6TUT - chains C and K of the 18 polymer chains in the assembly; structure by electron microscopy, 3.25 A resolution.

# Chain C
Protein: DNA-directed RNA polymerases I and III subunit RPAC1
Source organism: Saccharomyces cerevisiae S288C
Reference sequence: P07703 (RPAC1_YEAST); residue numbers follow UniProt; this construct covers 1-335
Chain sequence (335 residues; numbered 1 to 335; the number before each row is that of its first residue):
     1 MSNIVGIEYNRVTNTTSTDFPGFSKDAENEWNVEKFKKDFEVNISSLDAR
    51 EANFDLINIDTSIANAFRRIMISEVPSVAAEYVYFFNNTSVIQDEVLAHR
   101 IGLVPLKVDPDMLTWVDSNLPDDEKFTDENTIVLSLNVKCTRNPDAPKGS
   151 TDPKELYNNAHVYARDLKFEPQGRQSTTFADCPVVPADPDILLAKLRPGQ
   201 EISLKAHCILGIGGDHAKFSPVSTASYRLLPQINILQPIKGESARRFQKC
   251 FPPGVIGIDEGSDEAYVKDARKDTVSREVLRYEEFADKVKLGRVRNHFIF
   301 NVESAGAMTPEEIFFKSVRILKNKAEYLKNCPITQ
Not modelled in the structure: 1

# Chain K
Protein: DNA-directed RNA polymerases I and III subunit RPAC2
Source organism: Saccharomyces cerevisiae S288C
Reference sequence: P28000 (RPAC2_YEAST); residue numbers follow UniProt; this construct covers 1-142
Chain sequence (142 residues; each row starts with the number of its first residue):
     1 MTEDIEQKKTATEVTPQEPKHIQEEEEQDVDMTGDEEQEEEPDREKIKLL
    51 TQATSEDGTSASFQIVEEDHTLGNALRYVIMKNPDVEFCGYSIPHPSENL
   101 LNIRIQTYGETTAVDALQKGLKDLMDLCDVVESKFTEKIKSM
Not modelled in the structure: 1-40

# Interface between chain C and chain K
Residue-residue contacts (78; chain C residue first):
  Asp19(C) - Tyr78(K)  hydrogen bond
  Asp19(C) - Lys82(K)  hydrogen bond (backbone-side chain)
  Phe20(C) - Met81(K)
  Pro21(C) - Met81(K)
  Pro21(C) - Lys82(K)
  Pro21(C) - Asn83(K)
  Asn29(C) - Lys82(K)  hydrogen bond (backbone-side chain)
  Glu30(C) - Lys82(K)
  Trp31(C) - Lys82(K)
  Trp31(C) - Asp123(K)
  Trp31(C) - Leu127(K)  hydrophobic
  Val33(C) - Asp126(K)
  Phe36(C) - Leu127(K)  hydrophobic
  Phe36(C) - Val130(K)  hydrophobic
  Lys37(C) - Lys134(K)  hydrogen bond (backbone-side chain)
  Phe40(C) - Val130(K)  hydrophobic
  Phe40(C) - Val131(K)  hydrophobic
  Phe40(C) - Lys134(K)  hydrogen bond (backbone-side chain)
  Val42(C) - Lys134(K)
  Val42(C) - Lys138(K)
  Ile44(C) - Lys138(K)
  Ile44(C) - Ile139(K)  hydrophobic
  Ile44(C) - Met142(K)  hydrophobic
  Phe54(C) - Phe135(K)  hydrophobic
  Asp60(C) - Tyr78(K)
  Ser62(C) - Asn74(K)  hydrogen bond
  Ser62(C) - Tyr78(K)
  Ile63(C) - Ala75(K)  hydrophobic
  Ile63(C) - Leu127(K)  hydrophobic
  Ala66(C) - Thr71(K)
  Phe67(C) - Val131(K)  hydrophobic
  Arg69(C) - Asp69(K)  salt bridge
  Arg69(C) - His70(K)
  Arg69(C) - Thr71(K)
  Ile70(C) - Thr71(K)
  Glu311(C) - Phe135(K)
  Phe314(C) - Phe135(K)  hydrophobic
  Phe315(C) - Thr136(K)
  Val318(C) - Cys128(K)
  Val318(C) - Glu132(K)
  Arg319(C) - Glu132(K)
  Leu321(C) - Thr71(K)
  Leu321(C) - Cys128(K)  hydrophobic
  Lys322(C) - Met125(K)
  Lys322(C) - Cys128(K)
  Lys322(C) - Asp129(K)
  Lys324(C) - Glu68(K)  salt bridge
  Lys324(C) - Leu72(K)
  Ala325(C) - Leu121(K)
  Ala325(C) - Leu124(K)  hydrophobic
  Ala325(C) - Met125(K)  hydrophobic
  Glu326(C) - Met125(K)
  Tyr327(C) - Asp43(K)  hydrogen bond
  Leu328(C) - Lys46(K)
  Leu328(C) - Ile65(K)  hydrophobic
  Leu328(C) - Leu72(K)  hydrophobic
  Leu328(C) - Leu121(K)  hydrophobic
  Lys329(C) - Gln118(K)  hydrogen bond (backbone-side chain)
  Lys329(C) - Leu121(K)
  Lys329(C) - Lys122(K)
  Lys329(C) - Met125(K)
  Cys331(C) - Asp43(K)
  Cys331(C) - Lys46(K)
  Cys331(C) - Ile47(K)  hydrophobic
  Pro332(C) - Pro42(K)  hydrophobic
  Pro332(C) - Asp43(K)
  Pro332(C) - Ile47(K)
  Ile333(C) - Ile47(K)  hydrophobic
  Ile333(C) - Lys48(K)
  Ile333(C) - Leu49(K)  hydrophobic
  Ile333(C) - Phe63(K)  hydrophobic
  Ile333(C) - Val114(K)  hydrophobic
  Thr334(C) - Arg44(K)  hydrogen bond (side chain-backbone)
  Thr334(C) - Ile47(K)  hydrogen bond (backbone-backbone)
  Thr334(C) - Lys48(K)
  Thr334(C) - Leu49(K)  hydrogen bond (backbone-backbone)
  Gln335(C) - Leu49(K)
  Gln335(C) - Thr51(K)
Also at the interface, not in a pair above, chain C (42 interface residues in all): Lys38, Glu41, Leu47, Glu74
Also at the interface, not in a pair above, chain K (45 interface residues in all): Leu76, Val79, Pro84, Leu117

# Summary
The interface between chain C and chain K involves 42 residues on one side and 45 on the other; the contacts
include 11 hydrogen bonds and 2 salt bridges. Polar contacts include Arg69(C)-Asp69(K), Lys324(C)-Glu68(K) and
Asp19(C)-Tyr78(K).
Here chain C is DNA-directed RNA polymerases I and III subunit RPAC1 and chain K is DNA-directed RNA
polymerases I and III subunit RPAC2, both from Saccharomyces cerevisiae S288C. Entry 6TUT (Cryo-EM structure
of the RNA Polymerase III-Maf1 complex) was determined by electron microscopy.
